PDB entry 7A60 | X-ray diffraction, 1.47 A resolution | chain A

Chain A:
Name: Beta-lactamase VIM-2
From: Pseudomonas aeruginosa
UniProt: Q9K2N0 (Q9K2N0_PSEAI); numbering as in UniProt (aligned over 27-266)
Chain sequence (242 residues; row label = number of the first residue in the row):
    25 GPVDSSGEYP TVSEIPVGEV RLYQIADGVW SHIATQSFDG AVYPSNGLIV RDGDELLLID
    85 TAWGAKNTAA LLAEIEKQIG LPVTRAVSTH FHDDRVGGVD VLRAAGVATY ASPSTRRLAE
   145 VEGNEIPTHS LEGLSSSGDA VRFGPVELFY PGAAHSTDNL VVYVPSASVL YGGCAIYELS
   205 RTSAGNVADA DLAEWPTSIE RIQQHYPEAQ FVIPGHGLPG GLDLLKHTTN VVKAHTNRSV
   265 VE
Unresolved in the structure: 25-31, 263-266
Construct notes: expression tag (25-26)
Ion coordination: Zn2+ site 1: His114, His116, His179 (together with QZH); Zn2+ site 2: Asp118, Cys198, His240 (together with QZH); Zn2+ site 3: His153, His251 (together with formate)
Small-molecule neighbours: QZH ((5Z)-2-[1,3-bis(oxidanyl)-1-oxidanylidene-butan-2-yl]-5-(4-oxidanylbutylidene)-2H-1,3-thiazole-4-carboxylic acid): Phe62, Tyr67, Trp87, His114, His116, Asp117, Asp118, His179, Cys198, Arg205, Gly209, Asn210, His240
From the paper describing this entry:
  - binding site for QZH: Tyr67, Trp87

Overview:
Chain A binds compound QZH. His114, His116 and His179 form the Zn2+ site 1. Asp118, Cys198 and His240 form the
Zn2+ site 2. The paper reports a binding site for QZH at Tyr67 and Trp87.
Chain A is Beta-lactamase VIM-2 (Pseudomonas aeruginosa); the structure, Crystal structure of VIM-2 with
hydrolyzed faropenem (ring-open form), was determined by X-ray diffraction together with 7A5Z, 7A61 and 7A63
from the same study.
